PDB entry 3MQK | X-ray diffraction, 2.80 A resolution | chains A and B of the 5 polymer chains in the assembly

Chain A:
Name: tRNA pseudouridine synthase B
Organism: Pyrococcus furiosus
Notes: EC 5.4.99.-
Reference sequence: Q7LWY0 (TRUB_PYRFU); residues 11-338 here correspond to UniProt positions 8-335 (UniProt number = residue number - 3)
Chain sequence (328 residues; row label = number of the first residue in the row):
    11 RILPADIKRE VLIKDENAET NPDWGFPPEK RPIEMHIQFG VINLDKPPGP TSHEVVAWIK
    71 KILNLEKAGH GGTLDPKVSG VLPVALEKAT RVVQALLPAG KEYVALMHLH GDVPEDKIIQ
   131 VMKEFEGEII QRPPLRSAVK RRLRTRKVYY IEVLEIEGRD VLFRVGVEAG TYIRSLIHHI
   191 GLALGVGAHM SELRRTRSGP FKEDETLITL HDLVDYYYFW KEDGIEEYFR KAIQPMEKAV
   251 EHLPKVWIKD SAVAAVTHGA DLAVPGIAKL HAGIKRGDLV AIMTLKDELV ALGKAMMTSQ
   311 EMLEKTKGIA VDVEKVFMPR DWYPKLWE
Curated features (UniProtKB/Swiss-Prot):
  - active site: Asp85 (Nucleophile)
From the paper describing this entry:
  - binding site for the 13-nt RNA strand: Asp271 to His281

Chain B:
Name: Ribosome biogenesis protein Nop10
Organism: Pyrococcus furiosus
Reference sequence: Q8U1R4 (NOP10_PYRFU); residues 4-55 here = UniProt positions 4-55
Chain sequence (52 residues; row label = number of the first residue in the row):
     4 RIRKCPKCGR YTLKEVCPVC GEKTKVAHPP RFSPEDPYGE YRRRWKREVL GI

How chain A and chain B interact:
Pairs across the interface (56; chain A residue first):
  Asp55(A) - Pro32(B)
  Lys56(A) - Pro32(B)
  Pro57(A) - Pro33(B)
  Pro58(A) - His31(B)
  Pro58(A) - Pro32(B)
  Pro58(A) - Arg34(B)
  Gly59(A) - Arg34(B)
  Trp68(A) - Phe35(B)
  Trp68(A) - Pro37(B)  hydrophobic
  Ile72(A) - Phe35(B)  hydrophobic
  Ser89(A) - His31(B)
  Ser89(A) - Pro32(B)
  Val114(A) - Ile5(B)
  Val114(A) - Tyr14(B)  hydrophobic
  Leu116(A) - Leu16(B)  hydrophobic
  Leu164(A) - Arg13(B)
  Glu165(A) - Thr15(B)  hydrogen bond
  Glu165(A) - Leu16(B)  hydrogen bond (side chain-backbone)
  Glu165(A) - Lys17(B)  salt bridge
  Glu167(A) - Leu16(B)
  Glu167(A) - Lys17(B)
  Leu172(A) - Ile5(B)  hydrophobic
  Leu172(A) - Tyr14(B)
  Leu172(A) - Thr15(B)
  Leu172(A) - Leu16(B)  hydrophobic
  Arg174(A) - Tyr14(B)
  Glu202(A) - Arg4(B)  salt bridge
  Glu202(A) - Ile5(B)  hydrogen bond (side chain-backbone)
  Glu202(A) - His31(B)  salt bridge
  Arg204(A) - Tyr14(B)  hydrogen bond
  Arg204(A) - Ala30(B)  hydrogen bond (side chain-backbone)
  Thr206(A) - Tyr14(B)
  Glu213(A) - Lys7(B)  salt bridge
  Glu213(A) - Tyr14(B)  hydrogen bond
  Leu220(A) - Phe35(B)  hydrophobic
  His221(A) - Pro33(B)
  His221(A) - Arg34(B)  hydrogen bond (side chain-backbone)
  His221(A) - Phe35(B)
  His221(A) - Arg45(B)  hydrogen bond
  Asp222(A) - Lys49(B)  salt bridge
  Val224(A) - Phe35(B)  hydrophobic
  Val224(A) - Arg45(B)
  Asp225(A) - Arg45(B)  salt bridge
  Asp225(A) - Arg46(B)  salt bridge
  Asp225(A) - Lys49(B)  salt bridge
  Tyr228(A) - Arg46(B)
  Phe229(A) - Lys49(B)
  Phe229(A) - Arg50(B)
  Phe229(A) - Leu53(B)  hydrophobic
  Glu232(A) - Glu43(B)
  Glu232(A) - Arg50(B)  salt bridge
  Asp233(A) - Arg50(B)  salt bridge
  Asp233(A) - Ile55(B)
  Ile235(A) - Ile55(B)  hydrophobic
  Tyr238(A) - Leu53(B)
  Tyr238(A) - Ile55(B)  hydrophobic
Other interface residues (no listed pair), chain A (34 interface residues in all): Ala115, Asp170, Leu203, Thr219
Other interface residues (no listed pair), chain B (23 interface residues in all): Asp39

Overview:
34 residues of chain A face 23 of chain B across their interface; the contacts include 8 hydrogen bonds and 10
salt bridges. Polar contacts include Glu165(A)-Lys17(B), Glu202(A)-Arg4(B) and Glu202(A)-His31(B). Curated
annotation (UniProt) lists active-site residue Asp85(A) on chain A. From the paper: a binding site for the
13-nt RNA strand at Asp271(A).
Here chain A is tRNA pseudouridine synthase B and chain B is Ribosome biogenesis protein Nop10, both from
Pyrococcus furiosus. Entry 3MQK (Cbf5-Nop10-Gar1 complex binding with 17mer RNA containing ACA trinucleotide)
was determined by X-ray diffraction.
